PDB entry 1VBA | X-ray diffraction, 2.90 A resolution | chains 1 and 3 of the 5 polymer chains in the assembly

[Chain 1]
Protein: Poliovirus type 3
From: Poliovirus type 3 (strains P3/LEON/37 AND P3/LEON 12A[1]B)
Reference sequence: P03302 (POLG_POL3L); residues 3-302 here correspond to UniProt positions 578-877 (UniProt number = residue number + 575)
Chain sequence (300 residues; numbered 3 to 302; the number before each row is that of its first residue):
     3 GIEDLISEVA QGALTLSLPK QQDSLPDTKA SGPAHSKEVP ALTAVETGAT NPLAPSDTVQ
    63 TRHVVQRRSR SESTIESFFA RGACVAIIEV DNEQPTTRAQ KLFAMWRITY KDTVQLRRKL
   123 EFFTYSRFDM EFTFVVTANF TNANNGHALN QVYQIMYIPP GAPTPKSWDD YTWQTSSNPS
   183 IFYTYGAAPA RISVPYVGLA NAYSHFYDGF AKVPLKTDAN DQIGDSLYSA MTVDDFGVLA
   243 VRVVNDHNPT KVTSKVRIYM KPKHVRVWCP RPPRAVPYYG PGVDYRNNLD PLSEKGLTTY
Disordered / not traced: 3-23
Small-molecule neighbours: r78206 (J78; (methylpyridazine piperidine propyloxyphenyl)ethylacetate): Ile110, Thr111, Tyr112, Lys113, Met132, Phe134, Phe136, Ile157, Tyr159, Pro181, Ser182, Ile183, Ile194, Val196, Val199, Tyr205, Phe238, Leu241, Met262

[Chain 3]
Protein: Poliovirus type 3
From: Poliovirus type 3 (strains P3/LEON/37 AND P3/LEON 12A[1]B)
Reference sequence: P03302 (POLG_POL3L); residues 1-235 here correspond to UniProt positions 340-574 (UniProt number = residue number + 339)
Chain sequence (235 residues; row label = number of the first residue in the row):
     1 GLPVLNTPGS NQYLTSDNHQ SPCAIPEFDV TPPIDIPGEV KNMMELAEID TMIPLNLEST
    61 KRNTMDMYRV TLSDSADLSQ PILCLSLSPA FDPRLSHTML GEVLNYYTHW AGSLKFTFLF
   121 CGSMMATGKI LVAYAPPGAQ PPTSRKEAML GTHVIWDLGL QSSCTMVVPW ISNVTYRQTT
   181 QDSFTEGGYI SMFYQTRIVV PLSTPKSMSM LGFVSACNDF SVRLLRDTTH ISQSA
Small-molecule neighbours: r78206 (J78; (methylpyridazine piperidine propyloxyphenyl)ethylacetate): Leu14, Ala24, Ile25

[How chain 1 and chain 3 interact]
Pairs across the interface (177):
  Leu27(1) with Asn218(3); Asp219(3); Phe220(3); Ser221(3)
  Pro28(1) with Asn218(3)
  Ala43(1) with Cys164(3); Thr165(3), hydrogen bond (backbone-backbone)
  Leu44(1) with Trp156(3); Ser163(3)
  Thr45(1) with Gln161(3); Ser162(3), hydrogen bond (backbone-backbone); Ser163(3), hydrogen bond (backbone-backbone); Thr165(3)
  Ala46(1) with Ser162(3); Ser163(3)
  Val47(1) with Thr117(3); Leu119(3), hydrophobic; Ser163(3), hydrogen bond (backbone-side chain)
  Glu48(1) with Leu119(3); Ser162(3), hydrogen bond
  Thr52(1) with Glu48(3); Ile49(3); Asp50(3), hydrogen bond (side chain-backbone); Lys115(3); Ser215(3)
  Asn53(1) with Lys115(3), hydrogen bond (backbone-side chain); Thr165(3), hydrogen bond
  Leu55(1) with Lys115(3); Thr165(3); Val167(3), hydrophobic; Cys217(3), hydrogen bond (backbone-side chain)
  Pro57(1) with Ser113(3); Val167(3); Pro169(3), hydrophobic
  Thr60(1) with Val167(3)
  Val61(1) with Thr152(3); Pro169(3), hydrophobic
  Arg70(1) with Ala111(3); Gly112(3); Tyr176(3); Asp219(3), hydrogen bond (side chain-backbone); Ser221(3), hydrogen bond
  Ser71(1) with Ser221(3)
  Arg72(1) with Asn42(3), hydrogen bond (backbone-side chain); Met44(3); Glu48(3), salt bridge; Asn218(3); Phe220(3), hydrogen bond (side chain-backbone)
  Glu74(1) with Tyr107(3), hydrogen bond (backbone-side chain); Arg223(3); Leu224(3), hydrogen bond (side chain-backbone); Leu225(3), hydrogen bond (side chain-backbone)
  Ser75(1) with Asn42(3), hydrogen bond; Met43(3), hydrogen bond (backbone-backbone); Met44(3); Tyr107(3); Val222(3)
  Thr76(1) with Lys41(3); Asn42(3)
  Ile77(1) with Val40(3); Lys41(3), hydrogen bond (backbone-backbone); Met43(3), hydrophobic
  Ser79(1) with Leu225(3)
  Phe80(1) with Met43(3), hydrophobic; Tyr106(3), hydrophobic; Tyr107(3); Leu225(3)
  Arg83(1) with Thr15(3); Ser16(3); Leu225(3)
  Gly84(1) with Thr15(3), hydrogen bond (backbone-backbone)
  Asp114(1) with Gln233(3), hydrogen bond (backbone-side chain)
  Thr115(1) with Gln233(3)
  Val116(1) with Ser232(3); Gln233(3), hydrogen bond (backbone-side chain)
  Gln117(1) with Asp227(3)
  Arg120(1) with Glu102(3), salt bridge; Tyr106(3), hydrogen bond; Thr228(3); His230(3); Ile231(3)
  Lys121(1) with Tyr106(3)
  Phe124(1) with Leu46(3), hydrophobic; Met99(3), hydrophobic; Tyr106(3), hydrophobic
  Phe125(1) with Val40(3), hydrophobic; Met43(3), hydrophobic
  Arg129(1) with Val30(3); Thr31(3), hydrogen bond (side chain-backbone); Pro32(3); Pro33(3)
  Thr135(1) with Tyr13(3)
  Val137(1) with Tyr13(3), hydrophobic
  Pro181(1) with Ala24(3)
  Ala190(1) with Asn11(3)
  Pro191(1) with Tyr13(3), hydrophobic
  Arg193(1) with Tyr13(3); Asp17(3), salt bridge; Ser21(3); Pro22(3)
  Ile194(1) with Ser21(3); Pro22(3); Ala24(3), hydrophobic
  Ser195(1) with Ser21(3), hydrogen bond; Pro22(3), hydrogen bond (backbone-backbone); Cys23(3); Ala24(3), hydrogen bond (backbone-backbone)
  Pro197(1) with Cys23(3); Ile25(3)
  Tyr198(1) with Phe28(3); Val30(3); Thr31(3)
  Val199(1) with Phe28(3), hydrophobic
  Gly200(1) with Thr31(3), hydrogen bond (backbone-side chain)
  Ala202(1) with Thr31(3)
  Asn203(1) with Thr31(3); Pro32(3), hydrogen bond (side chain-backbone); Ile34(3)
  Ala204(1) with Ile36(3), hydrophobic
  Tyr261(1) with Tyr13(3)
  Lys263(1) with Asp17(3), hydrogen bond (side chain-backbone)
  Arg268(1) with Pro33(3); Glu39(3), salt bridge
  Val269(1) with Glu39(3); Val40(3), hydrogen bond (backbone-backbone)
  Trp270(1) with Ile36(3), hydrogen bond (side chain-backbone); Gly38(3); Glu39(3)
  Cys271(1) with Pro37(3), hydrogen bond (side chain-backbone); Gly38(3), hydrogen bond (backbone-backbone)
  Pro272(1) with Gly38(3); Val40(3), hydrophobic; Leu46(3), hydrophobic
  Arg273(1) with Met99(3)
  Pro274(1) with Met99(3), hydrophobic
  Pro275(1) with Met99(3); Glu102(3)
  Tyr280(1) with Ile231(3), hydrophobic
  Asp292(1) with Asn63(3), hydrogen bond (backbone-side chain)
  Pro293(1) with Asn63(3)
  Leu294(1) with Pro54(3), hydrophobic; Leu57(3), hydrophobic; Arg62(3), hydrogen bond (backbone-side chain); Asn63(3), hydrogen bond (backbone-side chain); Met67(3), hydrophobic; Pro93(3)
  Ser295(1) with Leu57(3); Arg62(3)
  Glu296(1) with Leu57(3); Ser59(3); Arg62(3)
  Lys297(1) with Leu57(3), hydrogen bond (backbone-backbone); Glu58(3), hydrogen bond (backbone-backbone); Pro93(3); Arg94(3)
  Gly298(1) with Glu58(3); Arg94(3), hydrogen bond (backbone-side chain)
  Leu299(1) with Leu55(3); Glu58(3), hydrogen bond (backbone-side chain); Ile82(3); Leu83(3); Cys84(3), hydrogen bond (backbone-backbone)
  Thr300(1) with Pro81(3); Ile82(3); Cys84(3)
  Thr301(1) with Cys84(3); Arg94(3), hydrogen bond (backbone-side chain)
  Tyr302(1) with Cys84(3), hydrophobic; Leu85(3); Ser86(3), hydrogen bond (backbone-side chain); Asp92(3); Arg94(3), hydrogen bond (backbone-side chain); Pro141(3), hydrophobic; Pro142(3), hydrogen bond (side chain-backbone); Tyr189(3), hydrophobic; Ile190(3); Ser191(3)
Other interface residues (no listed pair), chain 1 (79 interface residues in all): Pro54, Ala56, Ala82, Tyr127, Glu133, Tyr159, Val196, Arg276
Other interface residues (no listed pair), chain 3 (97 interface residues in all): Asn18, His19, Asn56, Val70, His97, Val103, Asp157, Trp170, Thr175, Phe213

[Summary]
Chain 1 and chain 3 form an interface of 79 and 97 residues respectively, with 46 hydrogen bonds and 4 salt
bridges. Among the polar pairs are Arg72(1)-Glu48(3), Arg120(1)-Glu102(3) and Arg193(1)-Asp17(3). R78206 is
bound between chain 1 and chain 3.
Here chain 1 is Poliovirus type 3 and chain 3 is Poliovirus type 3, both from Poliovirus type 3 (strains
P3/LEON/37 AND P3/LEON 12A[1]B). Entry 1VBA (Poliovirus (type 3, sabin strain) (P3/sabin, P3/leon/12A(1)B)
complexed with R78206) was determined by X-ray diffraction together with 1VBB, 1VBC, 1VBD and 1VBE from the
same study.
